8WFN - chains E and H of the 8 polymer chains in the assembly; structure by electron microscopy, 4.48 A resolution (low resolution: residue-level contacts below are approximate; hydrogen-bond / salt-bridge calls are withheld).

# Chain E
Name: SIR2-like domain-containing protein
Source organism: Bacillus subtilis
Amino-acid sequence (1005 residues; each row starts with the number of its first residue):
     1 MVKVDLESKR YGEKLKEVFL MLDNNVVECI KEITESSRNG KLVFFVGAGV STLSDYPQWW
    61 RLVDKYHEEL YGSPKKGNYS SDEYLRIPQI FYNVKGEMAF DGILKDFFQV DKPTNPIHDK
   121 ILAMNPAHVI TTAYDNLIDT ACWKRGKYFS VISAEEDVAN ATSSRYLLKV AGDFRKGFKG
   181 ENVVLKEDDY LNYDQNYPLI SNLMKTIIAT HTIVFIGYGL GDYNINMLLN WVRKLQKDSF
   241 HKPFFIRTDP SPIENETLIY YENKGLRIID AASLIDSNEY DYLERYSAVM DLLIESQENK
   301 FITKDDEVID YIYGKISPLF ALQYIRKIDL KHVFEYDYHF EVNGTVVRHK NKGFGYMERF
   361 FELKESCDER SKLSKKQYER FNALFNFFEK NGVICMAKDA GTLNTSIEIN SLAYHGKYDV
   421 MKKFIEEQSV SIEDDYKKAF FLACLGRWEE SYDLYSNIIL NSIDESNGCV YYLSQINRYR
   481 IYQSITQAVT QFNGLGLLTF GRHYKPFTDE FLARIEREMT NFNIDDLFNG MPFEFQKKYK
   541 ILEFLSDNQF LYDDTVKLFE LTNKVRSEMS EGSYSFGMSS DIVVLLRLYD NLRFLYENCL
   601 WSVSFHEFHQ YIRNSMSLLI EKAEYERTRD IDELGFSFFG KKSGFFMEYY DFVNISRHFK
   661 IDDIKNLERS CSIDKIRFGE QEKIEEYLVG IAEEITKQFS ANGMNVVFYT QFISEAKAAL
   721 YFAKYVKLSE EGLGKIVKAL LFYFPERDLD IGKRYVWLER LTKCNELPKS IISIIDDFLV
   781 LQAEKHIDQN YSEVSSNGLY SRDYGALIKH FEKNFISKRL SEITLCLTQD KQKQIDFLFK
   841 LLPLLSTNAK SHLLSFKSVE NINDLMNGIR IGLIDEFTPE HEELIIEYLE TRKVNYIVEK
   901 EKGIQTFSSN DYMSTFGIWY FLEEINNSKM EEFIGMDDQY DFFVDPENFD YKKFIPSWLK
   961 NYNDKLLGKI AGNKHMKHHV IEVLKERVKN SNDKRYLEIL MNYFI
Not modelled in the structure: 1-21, 72-79, 111, 126-129, 146-164, 302-303, 344-346, 354, 373-374, 397-403, 508-526, 628-645, 690, 701-705, 778-1005

# Chain H
Name: tail tube protein(TTP)
Source organism: Bacillus subtilis
Amino-acid sequence (264 residues; numbered 1 to 273; 9 numbers in that range are skipped by the numbering (no residue carries them; nothing is unmodelled there); the number before each row is that of its first residue):
     1 MKTVIQDTAD VYFKRKSDGK LVFTAEAQTA SFSQAISEEK LRGGIGNKPL YILKSEKEIN
    61 LTVKNAFFDL EWLAMTQGET IQEETKVKVF DREHGLIVDD TNKVTLKGKP VSDVTFYNKK
   121 GLTYKIAVST DGTYTIPTAF AAAKDKLTAV YQIEKVGRRL AIKASKFSER YEVEYRTIAY
   181 NPDTEEVYSD IYIQFPNVSP SGEFEMS
   217 LENGNALAPE IKFEALADTD TDEMAVVIEA SRDENTAAPV EDTTGSTQSS DLGGTTE
Not modelled in the structure: 1-4, 15-21, 33-171, 177-191, 217-230, 235-273

# How chain E and chain H interact
Pairs across the interface (19):
  Ser484(E) - Met206(H)
  Gln487(E) - Glu205(H)
  Gln487(E) - Met206(H)
  Ala488(E) - Phe204(H)
  Gln491(E) - Phe204(H)
  Gln491(E) - Glu205(H)
  Leu495(E) - Pro200(H)
  Leu495(E) - Ser201(H)
  Leu495(E) - Gly202(H)
  Leu495(E) - Glu203(H)
  Leu498(E) - Pro200(H)
  Thr499(E) - Pro200(H)
  Trp601(E) - Met206(H)
  Ser604(E) - Met206(H)
  Phe605(E) - Met206(H)
  Phe605(E) - Ser207(H)
  Glu607(E) - Ser207(H)
  Val707(E) - Phe204(H)
  Arg747(E) - Ser199(H)
Interface residues without a listed pair, chain E (14 interface residues in all): Arg480
Interface residues without a listed pair, chain H (10 interface residues in all): Phe13

# In short
14 residues of chain E face 10 of chain H across their interface.
Here chain E is SIR2-like domain-containing protein and chain H is tail tube protein(TTP), both from Bacillus
subtilis. Entry 8WFN (Cryo-EM structure of DSR2-TTP) was determined by electron microscopy.
